PDB entry 5EXE | X-ray diffraction, 1.88 A resolution | chains A and D of the 6 polymer chains in the assembly

Chain A (and D):
Molecule: Oxalate oxidoreductase subunit alpha
Source organism: Moorella thermoacetica (strain ATCC 39073)
Notes: EC 1.2.7.10; chain D of this document is another copy of the same molecule, construct and numbering; everything in this record applies to it too
UniProt: Q2RI41 (OORA_MOOTA); numbering as in UniProt (aligned over 1-395)
Sequence (395 residues; row label = number of the first residue in the row):
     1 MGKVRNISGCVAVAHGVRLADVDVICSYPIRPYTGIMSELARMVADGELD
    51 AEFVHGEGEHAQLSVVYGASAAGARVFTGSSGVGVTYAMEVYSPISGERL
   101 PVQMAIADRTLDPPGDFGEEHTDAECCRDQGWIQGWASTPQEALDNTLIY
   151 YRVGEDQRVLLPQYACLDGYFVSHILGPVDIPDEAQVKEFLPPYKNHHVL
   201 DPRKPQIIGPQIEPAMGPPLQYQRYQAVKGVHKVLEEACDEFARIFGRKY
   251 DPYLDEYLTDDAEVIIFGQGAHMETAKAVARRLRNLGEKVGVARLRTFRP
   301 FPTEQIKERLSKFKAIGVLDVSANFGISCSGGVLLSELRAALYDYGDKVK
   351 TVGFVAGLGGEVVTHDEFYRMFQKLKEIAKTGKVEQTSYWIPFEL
Disordered / not traced: 1
Residues lining bound ligands: 5SR ([2-[3-[(4-azanyl-2-methyl-pyrimidin-5-yl)methyl]-2-carboxy-4-methyl-1,3-thiazol-3-ium-5-yl]ethoxy-oxidanyl-phosphoryl] hydrogen phosphate): Y28, P29, I30, E59, V83, G84, Y87, R109, D116, F117
From the paper describing this entry:
  - conformationally variable residues (loop rearrangement, side-chain flip): R31, D108 to E119, P210 to L220
  - binding site for 5SR: R109, D116, Q211
  - catalytic residues: R31, D116 (proposed by the authors, not directly observed)

Chain A / chain D interface:
Residue-residue contacts (155; chain A residue first):
  H60(A) - Y87(D)
  V83(A) - E90(D)
  T86(A) - M89(D)
  T86(A) - E90(D)
  Y87(A) - H60(D)
  Y87(A) - E90(D)
  M89(A) - T86(D)
  M89(A) - M89(D)  hydrophobic
  M89(A) - C126(D)  hydrophobic
  E90(A) - V83(D)
  E90(A) - T86(D)
  E90(A) - Y87(D)
  S93(A) - L111(D)
  S93(A) - D112(D)  hydrogen bond (side chain-backbone)
  S93(A) - P113(D)
  P94(A) - D112(D)
  P94(A) - P113(D)
  G97(A) - P113(D)
  E98(A) - P113(D)
  T110(A) - Q221(D)
  L111(A) - S93(D)
  D112(A) - S93(D)  hydrogen bond (backbone-side chain)
  D112(A) - P94(D)
  P113(A) - S93(D)
  P113(A) - P94(D)
  P113(A) - G97(D)
  P113(A) - E98(D)
  P113(A) - L220(D)  hydrophobic
  P113(A) - R224(D)
  P114(A) - G209(D)
  P114(A) - P210(D)
  P114(A) - I212(D)  hydrophobic
  P114(A) - L220(D)
  P114(A) - Q221(D)
  G115(A) - Q211(D)  hydrogen bond (backbone-side chain)
  G115(A) - I212(D)  hydrogen bond (backbone-backbone)
  D116(A) - Q211(D)
  D116(A) - I212(D)
  D116(A) - P214(D)
  F117(A) - Q211(D)
  F117(A) - P214(D)  hydrophobic
  E120(A) - Q221(D)  hydrogen bond
  C126(A) - M89(D)  hydrophobic
  C126(A) - Q130(D)  hydrogen bond
  R128(A) - R128(D)
  R128(A) - D129(D)  salt bridge
  R128(A) - F325(D)
  D129(A) - R128(D)  salt bridge
  D129(A) - A323(D)
  D129(A) - N324(D)
  D129(A) - F325(D)  hydrogen bond (backbone-backbone)
  Q130(A) - C126(D)
  G131(A) - F325(D)
  G209(A) - P114(D)
  P210(A) - P114(D)
  Q211(A) - G115(D)  hydrogen bond (side chain-backbone)
  Q211(A) - D116(D)
  Q211(A) - F117(D)
  I212(A) - P114(D)  hydrophobic
  I212(A) - G115(D)  hydrogen bond (backbone-backbone)
  I212(A) - D116(D)
  E213(A) - D116(D)
  P214(A) - D116(D)
  P214(A) - F117(D)  hydrophobic
  P214(A) - G359(D)
  P214(A) - E361(D)
  A215(A) - E361(D)
  G217(A) - G359(D)
  P218(A) - L358(D)
  P218(A) - E361(D)
  P218(A) - F393(D)
  P219(A) - F393(D)
  L220(A) - P113(D)  hydrophobic
  L220(A) - P114(D)
  Q221(A) - P114(D)
  Q221(A) - E120(D)  hydrogen bond
  Q221(A) - A323(D)
  Q221(A) - F325(D)
  Y222(A) - W390(D)  hydrophobic
  Y222(A) - F393(D)  hydrophobic
  Y222(A) - E394(D)  hydrogen bond
  R224(A) - P113(D)
  R224(A) - F325(D)
  Y225(A) - F325(D)
  Y225(A) - S330(D)
  Y225(A) - S388(D)
  Y225(A) - W390(D)
  Y225(A) - E394(D)
  K229(A) - S330(D)
  R299(A) - F325(D)
  R299(A) - G326(D)
  R299(A) - I327(D)
  P300(A) - G326(D)
  F301(A) - G326(D)  hydrogen bond (backbone-backbone)
  F301(A) - S328(D)
  T303(A) - S328(D)
  T303(A) - C329(D)  hydrogen bond (side chain-backbone)
  A323(A) - D129(D)
  A323(A) - Q221(D)
  N324(A) - D129(D)
  F325(A) - R128(D)
  F325(A) - D129(D)  hydrogen bond (backbone-backbone)
  F325(A) - G131(D)
  F325(A) - Q221(D)
  F325(A) - R224(D)
  F325(A) - Y225(D)
  F325(A) - R299(D)  hydrogen bond (backbone-side chain)
  G326(A) - R299(D)  hydrogen bond (backbone-side chain)
  G326(A) - P300(D)
  G326(A) - F301(D)  hydrogen bond (backbone-backbone)
  I327(A) - R299(D)
  I327(A) - E337(D)
  S328(A) - F301(D)
  S328(A) - T303(D)
  S328(A) - E337(D)  hydrogen bond (side chain-backbone)
  S328(A) - A340(D)
  S328(A) - A341(D)
  C329(A) - T303(D)  hydrogen bond (backbone-side chain)
  C329(A) - A340(D)  hydrogen bond (side chain-backbone)
  S330(A) - Y225(D)
  S330(A) - K229(D)
  S336(A) - S336(D)
  S336(A) - A340(D)
  E337(A) - I327(D)
  E337(A) - S328(D)  hydrogen bond (backbone-side chain)
  R339(A) - A340(D)  hydrogen bond (side chain-backbone)
  R339(A) - Y343(D)
  A340(A) - S328(D)
  A340(A) - C329(D)  hydrogen bond (backbone-side chain)
  A340(A) - S336(D)
  A340(A) - R339(D)  hydrogen bond (backbone-side chain)
  A341(A) - S328(D)
  L342(A) - Y343(D)
  Y343(A) - R339(D)
  Y343(A) - L342(D)
  Y343(A) - Y343(D)
  Y343(A) - G346(D)
  Y343(A) - V349(D)  hydrogen bond (side chain-backbone)
  Y343(A) - T351(D)
  G346(A) - Y343(D)
  D347(A) - D347(D)
  V349(A) - Y343(D)  hydrogen bond (backbone-side chain)
  T351(A) - Y343(D)
  L358(A) - P218(D)
  G359(A) - P214(D)
  E361(A) - A215(D)
  E361(A) - P218(D)
  S388(A) - Y225(D)
  W390(A) - Y222(D)  hydrophobic
  W390(A) - Y225(D)  hydrophobic
  F393(A) - P218(D)
  F393(A) - P219(D)
  F393(A) - Y222(D)  hydrophobic
  E394(A) - Y222(D)  hydrogen bond
  E394(A) - Y225(D)
Also at the interface, not in a pair above, chain A (78 interface residues in all): G118, E125, Q226, V228, D344, Y345, K350, G360
Also at the interface, not in a pair above, chain D (78 interface residues in all): T110, G118, E125, E213, G217, Q226, V228, D344, Y345, K350, G360
The authors on this interface:
  - pairs named by the authors: P214(A)-F117(D) (pi stacking)

Overview:
Chain A and chain D each contribute 78 residues to their interface, with 27 hydrogen bonds and 2 salt bridges.
Polar contacts include R128(A)-D129(D), S93(A)-D112(D) and G115(A)-Q211(D). The authors report pi stacking
between P214(A) and F117(D). The paper reports catalytic residues R31(A) and D116(A); a binding site for 5SR
at R109(A), D116(A) and Q211(A).
Chain A and chain D are both Oxalate oxidoreductase subunit alpha (Moorella thermoacetica (strain ATCC
39073)); the structure, Crystal structure of oxalate oxidoreductase from Moorella thermoacetica bound with
carboxy-TPP adduct, was determined by X-ray diffraction together with 5EXD from the same study.
